PDB entry 8JYE | X-ray diffraction, 2.18 A resolution | chains B and D of the 4 polymer chains in the assembly

== Chain B ==
Name: Butyrophilin subfamily 2 member A1
Source organism: Homo sapiens
UniProtKB: Q7KYR7 (BT2A1_HUMAN); residue numbers follow UniProt; this construct covers 316-527
Amino-acid sequence (218 residues; row label = number of the first residue in the row):
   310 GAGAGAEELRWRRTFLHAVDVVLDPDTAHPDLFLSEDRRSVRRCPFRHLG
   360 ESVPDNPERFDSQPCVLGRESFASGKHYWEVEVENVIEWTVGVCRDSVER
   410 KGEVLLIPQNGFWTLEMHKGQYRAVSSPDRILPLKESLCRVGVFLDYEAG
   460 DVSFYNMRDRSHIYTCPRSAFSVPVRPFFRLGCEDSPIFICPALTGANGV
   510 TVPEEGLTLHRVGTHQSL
Disordered / not traced: 310-321, 522-527
Construct notes: expression tag (310-315)
Small-molecule neighbours: HMBPP (H6P; (2E)-4-hydroxy-3-methylbut-2-en-1-yl trihydrogen diphosphate): Gly-508, Val-509, Thr-510, Val-511
Reported in the primary citation:
  - binding site for HMBPP: Arg-477, Thr-510, Val-511
  - mutagenesis - D455G/E457R: decreased signaling in response to HMBPP
  - mutagenesis - H471G/I472A/Y473A: decreased signaling in response to zoledronate
  - mutagenesis - R449A/R469A: decreased binding to another copy of this molecule
  - mutagenesis - R449A/R469A: abolished signaling in response to zoledronate

== Chain D ==
Name: Butyrophilin subfamily 3 member A1
Source organism: Homo sapiens
UniProtKB: O00481 (BT3A1_HUMAN); residues 298-483 here correspond to UniProt positions 328-513 (UniProt number = residue number + 30)
Amino-acid sequence (196 residues; row label = number of the first residue in the row):
   296 MGAYNEWKKALFKPADVILDPKTANPILLVSEDQRSVQRAKEPQDLPDNP
   346 ERFNWHYCVLGCESFISGRHYWEVEVGDRKEWHIGVCSKNVQRKGWVKMT
   396 PENGFWTMGLTDGNKYRTLTEPRTNLKLPKPPKKVGVFLDYETGDISFYN
   446 AVDGSHIHTFLDVSFSEALYPVFRILTLEPTALTICPALEHHHHHH
Disordered / not traced: 296-304, 483-491
Construct notes: expression tag (296-297, 484-491)
Small-molecule neighbours: HMBPP (H6P; (2E)-4-hydroxy-3-methylbut-2-en-1-yl trihydrogen diphosphate): Trp-350, His-351, Tyr-352, Trp-391, Arg-412, Leu-414, Arg-418, Arg-469, Leu-471
Reported in the primary citation:
  - binding site for HMBPP: His-351, Tyr-352

== How chain B and chain D interact ==
Contacting residue pairs - 11 pairs, chain B then chain D:
  Arg-378(B) / Glu-337(D)  salt bridge
  Asn-507(B) / Tyr-352(D)
  Gly-508(B) / Tyr-352(D)
  Gly-508(B) / Leu-471(D)
  Thr-510(B) / Arg-412(D)
  Thr-510(B) / Arg-469(D)
  Thr-510(B) / Leu-471(D)
  Glu-513(B) / Lys-393(D)  salt bridge
  Glu-513(B) / Glu-416(D)
  Glu-513(B) / Pro-417(D)
  Glu-513(B) / Arg-418(D)  hydrogen bond (side chain-backbone)
Other interface residues (no listed pair), chain B (6 interface residues in all): Val-509
Other interface residues (no listed pair), chain D (10 interface residues in all): Thr-415

== In short ==
6 residues of chain B and 10 residues of chain D are in contact, with 1 hydrogen bond and 2 salt bridges.
Polar contacts include Arg-378(B)/Glu-337(D), Glu-513(B)/Lys-393(D) and Glu-513(B)/Arg-418(D). From the paper:
a binding site for HMBPP at Arg-477(B), Thr-510(B) and His-351(D) among others; D455G/E457R of chain B reduce
signaling in response to HMBPP; 3 substitutions were tested in all.
Chain B is Butyrophilin subfamily 2 member A1 and chain D is Butyrophilin subfamily 3 member A1, both from
Homo sapiens; the structure, Crystal Structure of Intracellular B30.2 Domain of BTN3A1 and BTN2A1 in Complex
with HMBPP, was determined by X-ray diffraction, deposited together with 8JYC.
